PDB entry 5LKU | X-ray diffraction, 3.50 A resolution | chain A

Chain A:
Protein: Histone acetyltransferase p300
From: Homo sapiens
Notes: EC 2.3.1.48
UniProtKB: Q09472 (EP300_HUMAN); residue numbers follow UniProt; this construct covers 1043-1519, 1581-1666
Amino-acid sequence (578 residues; numbered 1033 to 1666; 56 numbers in that range are skipped by the numbering (no residue carries them; nothing is unmodelled there); the number before each row is that of its first residue):
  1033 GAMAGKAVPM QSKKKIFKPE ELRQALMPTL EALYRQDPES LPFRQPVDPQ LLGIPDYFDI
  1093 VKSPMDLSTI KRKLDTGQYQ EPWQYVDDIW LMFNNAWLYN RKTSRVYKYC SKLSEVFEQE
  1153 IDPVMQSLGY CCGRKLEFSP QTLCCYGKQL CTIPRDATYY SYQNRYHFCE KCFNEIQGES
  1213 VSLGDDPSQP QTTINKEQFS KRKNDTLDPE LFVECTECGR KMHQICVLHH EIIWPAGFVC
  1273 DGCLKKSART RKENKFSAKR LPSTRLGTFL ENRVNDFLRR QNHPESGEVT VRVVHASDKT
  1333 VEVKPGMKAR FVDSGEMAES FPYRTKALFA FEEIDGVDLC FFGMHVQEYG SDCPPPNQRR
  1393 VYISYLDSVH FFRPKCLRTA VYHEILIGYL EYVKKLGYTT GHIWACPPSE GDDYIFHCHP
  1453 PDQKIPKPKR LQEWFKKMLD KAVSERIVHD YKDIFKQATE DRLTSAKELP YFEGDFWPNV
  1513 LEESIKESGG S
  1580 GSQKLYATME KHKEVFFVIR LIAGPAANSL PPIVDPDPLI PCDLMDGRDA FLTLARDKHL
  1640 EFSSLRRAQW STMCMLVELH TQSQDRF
Not modelled in the structure: 1033-1047, 1217-1222, 1580, 1662-1666
Differences from the reference sequence: expression tag (1033-1042); engineered mutation Phe1467 (Tyr in Q09472); linker (1520-1523, 1580)
Bound ions: Zn2+ site 1: Cys1163, Cys1164, His1255, Cys1258; Zn2+ site 2: Cys1177, Cys1183, Cys1201, Cys1204; Zn2+ site 3: Cys1247, Cys1250, Cys1272, Cys1275; Zn2+ site 4: His1315, Cys1408
Residues lining bound ligands: coenzyme A (COA): Leu1398, Asp1399, Ser1400, Arg1410, Thr1411, Tyr1414, Trp1436, Ala1437, Cys1438, Pro1439, Pro1440, Tyr1446, Gln1455, Lys1456, Ile1457, Pro1458, Lys1459, Arg1462, Leu1463, Trp1466, Phe1467
Reported in the primary citation:
  - catalytic residues: Trp1436 (citing earlier work)
  - specificity-determining residues: Met1376, Leu1398, Leu1418, Ile1435 (proposed by the authors, not directly observed)
  - specificity-determining residues: Ile1395
  - mutagenesis - I1395F, I1395M, I1395M/I1435M, I1435M: unchanged catalytic activity on acetylation
  - mutagenesis - Y1467F: decreased catalytic activity (citing earlier work)

Summary:
Ligands of chain A: coenzyme A. The Zn2+ site 1 is built by Cys1163, Cys1164, His1255 and Cys1258. Cys1177,
Cys1183, Cys1201 and Cys1204 coordinate Zn2+ site 2. From the paper: the catalytic residue Trp1436; Y1467F
reduces catalytic activity; 5 substitutions were tested in all.
Chain A is Histone acetyltransferase p300 (Homo sapiens); the structure, Crystal structure of the p300
acetyltransferase catalytic core with coenzyme A, was determined by X-ray diffraction together with 5LKT, 5LKX
and 5LKZ from the same study.
